PDB entry 4EYJ | X-ray diffraction, 2.10 A resolution | chain A

[Chain A]
Molecule: Mitogen-activated protein kinase 13
From: Homo sapiens
Notes: EC 2.7.11.24
UniProtKB: O15264 (MK13_HUMAN); numbering as in UniProt (aligned over 1-352)
Sequence (371 residues; each row starts with the number of its first residue; numbers below 1 keep their minus sign (Met-18 is residue -18)):
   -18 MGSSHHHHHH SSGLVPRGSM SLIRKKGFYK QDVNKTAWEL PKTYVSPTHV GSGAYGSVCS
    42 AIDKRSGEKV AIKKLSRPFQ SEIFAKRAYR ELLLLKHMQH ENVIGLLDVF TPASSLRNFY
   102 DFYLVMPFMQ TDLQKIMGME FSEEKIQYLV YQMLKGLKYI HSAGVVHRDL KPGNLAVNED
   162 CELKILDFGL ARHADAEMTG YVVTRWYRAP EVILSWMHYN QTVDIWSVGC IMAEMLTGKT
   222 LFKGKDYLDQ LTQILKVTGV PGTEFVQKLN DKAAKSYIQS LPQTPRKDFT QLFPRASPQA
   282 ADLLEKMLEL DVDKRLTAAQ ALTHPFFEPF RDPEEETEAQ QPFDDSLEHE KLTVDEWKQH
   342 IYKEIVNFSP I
Disordered / not traced: -18 to 1, 172-183, 352
Sequence notes: expression tag (-18 to 0)
Small-molecule neighbours: N61 (1-(3-tert-butyl-1-methyl-1H-pyrazol-5-yl)-3-[4-(pyridin-4-yloxy)phenyl]urea): Val39, Ala52, Lys54, Glu72, Leu75, Leu76, Met79, Val84, Ile85, Met107, Pro108, Phe109, Met110, Val146, His148, Ile166, Leu167, Asp168, Phe169
Curated features (UniProtKB/Swiss-Prot):
  - motif: Thr180 to Tyr182 (TXY)
  - active site: Asp150 (Proton acceptor)
  - binding site (ATP): Val31 to Val39, Lys54
  - modified residue: Ser47 (Phosphoserine), Thr180 (Phosphothreonine), Tyr182 (Phosphotyrosine), Ser350 (Phosphoserine)
  - mutagenesis: Thr180 (T180A: Loss of kinase activity), Tyr182 (Y182A: Loss of kinase activity)

[In short]
Bound to chain A: compound N61. From UniProt: active-site residue Asp150, 10 ATP-binding residues and 2
mutagenesis sites.
Chain A is Mitogen-activated protein kinase 13 (Homo sapiens); the structure, MAPK13 Complex with inhibitor,
was determined by X-ray diffraction together with 4YNO and 4EYM from the same study.
